Entry 7AGE (X-ray diffraction, 1.30 A resolution); this record covers chains D and E.

# Chain D
Name: Candidapepsin
Source organism: Candida parapsilosis
Notes: EC 3.4.23.24
UniProtKB: B8YPM3 (B8YPM3_CANPA); residues 1-339 here correspond to UniProt positions 63-401 (UniProt number = residue number + 62)
Chain sequence (339 residues; each row starts with the number of its first residue):
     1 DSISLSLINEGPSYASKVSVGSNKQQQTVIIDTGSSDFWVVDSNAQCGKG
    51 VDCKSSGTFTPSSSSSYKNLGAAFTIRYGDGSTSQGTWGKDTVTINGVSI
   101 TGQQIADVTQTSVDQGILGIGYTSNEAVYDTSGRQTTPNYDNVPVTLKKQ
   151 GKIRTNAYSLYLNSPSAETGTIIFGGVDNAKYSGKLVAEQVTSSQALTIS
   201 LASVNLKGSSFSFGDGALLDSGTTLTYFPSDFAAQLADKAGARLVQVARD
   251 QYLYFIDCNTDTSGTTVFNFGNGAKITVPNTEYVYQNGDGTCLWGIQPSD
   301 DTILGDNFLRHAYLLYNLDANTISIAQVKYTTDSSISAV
Disulfides: C47-C53, C258-C292
From the paper describing this entry:
  - binding site for Pepstatin: D32, G34, G79, N125, L218, D220, T224, Y285, D301

# Chain E
Name: Pepstatin
Chain sequence (7 residues; numbered 1 to 7; the number before each row is that of its first residue):
     1 XVVXAXA
Modified / non-standard residues: BOC (tert-butyl hydrogen carbonate) at position 1; PSA (3-hydroxy-4-amino-5-phenylpentanoic acid) at position 4; PSA (3-hydroxy-4-amino-5-phenylpentanoic acid) at position 6

# Chain D / chain E interface
Contacting residue pairs (34; chain D residue first):
  S13(D) - V2(E)
  I30(D) - PSA_4(E)
  D32(D) - PSA_4(E)
  G34(D) - PSA_4(E)
  G34(D) - A5(E)  hydrogen bond (backbone-backbone)
  S35(D) - A5(E)
  Y78(D) - V3(E)
  Y78(D) - PSA_4(E)
  G79(D) - V3(E)  hydrogen bond (backbone-backbone)
  G79(D) - PSA_4(E)  hydrogen bond (backbone-backbone)
  G79(D) - PSA_6(E)
  D80(D) - V2(E)
  D80(D) - V3(E)  hydrogen bond (side chain-backbone)
  D80(D) - PSA_4(E)
  S82(D) - PSA_4(E)
  V113(D) - PSA_4(E)
  I117(D) - PSA_4(E)
  N125(D) - A5(E)  hydrogen bond (side chain-backbone)
  L218(D) - PSA_6(E)
  D220(D) - PSA_4(E)
  G222(D) - V2(E)
  G222(D) - V3(E)
  G222(D) - PSA_4(E)  hydrogen bond (backbone-backbone)
  T223(D) - V2(E)
  T223(D) - V3(E)
  T223(D) - PSA_4(E)
  T224(D) - BOC_1(E)
  T224(D) - V2(E)  hydrogen bond (side chain-backbone)
  L225(D) - BOC_1(E)
  Y227(D) - V3(E)
  Y285(D) - BOC_1(E)
  D301(D) - PSA_6(E)
  I303(D) - V3(E)  hydrophobic
  I303(D) - PSA_6(E)
Other interface residues (no listed pair), chain D (24 interface residues in all): P12, L293
From the paper, about this interface:
  - interface residues, chain D: D80(D), N125(D), D220(D), T224(D), D301(D)

# Summary
The interface between chain D and chain E involves 24 residues on one side and 6 on the other, with 7 hydrogen
bonds. Polar contacts include D80(D)-V3(E), N125(D)-A5(E) and T224(D)-V2(E). The paper reports a binding site
for Pepstatin at D32(D), G34(D) and G79(D) among others; interface residues D80(D), N125(D) and D220(D) among
others.
Here chain D is Candidapepsin (Candida parapsilosis) and chain E is Pepstatin. Entry 7AGE (Protease Sapp1p
from Candida parapsilosis in complex with KB32) was determined by X-ray diffraction, deposited together with
7AGB, 7AGC and 7AGD.
